PDB entry 5W1L | X-ray diffraction, 2.88 A resolution | chain A

Chain A:
Molecule: Thioredoxin glutathione reductase
Organism: Echinococcus granulosus
Reference sequence: Q869D7 (Q869D7_ECHGR); the author numbering skips numbers that UniProt does not, so the offset changes along the chain: 4-46 = UniProt 34-76; 50-590 = UniProt 77-617
Amino-acid sequence (586 residues; row label = number of the first residue in the row; note: 3 numbers in that range are skipped by the numbering (no residue carries them; nothing is unmodelled there)):
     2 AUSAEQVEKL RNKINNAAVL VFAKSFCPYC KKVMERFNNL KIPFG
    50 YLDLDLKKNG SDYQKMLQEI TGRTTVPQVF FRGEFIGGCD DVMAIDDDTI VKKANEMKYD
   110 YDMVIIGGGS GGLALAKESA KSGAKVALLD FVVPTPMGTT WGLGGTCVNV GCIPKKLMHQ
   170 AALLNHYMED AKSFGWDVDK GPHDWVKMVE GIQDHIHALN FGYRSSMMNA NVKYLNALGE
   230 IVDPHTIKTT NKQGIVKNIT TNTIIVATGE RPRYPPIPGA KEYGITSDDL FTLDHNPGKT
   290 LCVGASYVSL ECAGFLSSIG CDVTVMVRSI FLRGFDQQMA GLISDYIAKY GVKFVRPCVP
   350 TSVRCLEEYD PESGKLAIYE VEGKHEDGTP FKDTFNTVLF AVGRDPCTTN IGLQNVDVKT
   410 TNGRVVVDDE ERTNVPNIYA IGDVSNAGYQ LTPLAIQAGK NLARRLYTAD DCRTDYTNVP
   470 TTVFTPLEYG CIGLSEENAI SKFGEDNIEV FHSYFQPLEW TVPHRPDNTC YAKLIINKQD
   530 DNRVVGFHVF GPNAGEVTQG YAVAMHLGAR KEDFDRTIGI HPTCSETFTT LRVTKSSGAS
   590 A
Not modelled in the structure: 2-3
Sequence notes: expression tag (2-3)
Modified / non-standard residues: Sec3 (selenocysteine)
Disulfides: Cys156-Cys161
Residues lining bound ligands:
  - gold ion (AU): Phe504, Pro506, Cys519, Pro541, Cys573
  - FAD (flavin-adenine dinucleotide): Ile115, Gly116, Gly117, Gly118, Ser119, Gly120, Gly121, Leu138, Asp139, Phe140, Val141, Gly154, Thr155, Cys156, Val159, Gly160, Cys161, Lys164, Ala226, Leu227, Gly228, Ala256, Thr257, Gly258, Glu259, Ser276, Phe280, Tyr296, Val297, Glu300, Arg393, Cys396, Ile400, Ile430, Gly431, Asp432, Gln439, Leu440, Thr441, Pro442, Ala444, Phe473

In short:
Chain A binds flavin-adenine dinucleotide and gold ion.
Chain A is Thioredoxin glutathione reductase (Echinococcus granulosus); the structure, Echinococcus granulosus
thioredoxin glutathione reductas (egTGR) with Gold, was determined by X-ray diffraction (same publication as
5W1J).
